PDB entry 4XWW | X-ray diffraction, 1.70 A resolution | chains B and E of the 4 polymer chains in the assembly

[Chain B]
Name: DR2417
From: Deinococcus radiodurans
Notes: engineered mutation(s): D175A
UniProt: H9CZL7 (H9CZL7_DEIRD); residues 1-559 here = UniProt positions 1-559
Chain sequence (559 residues; row label = number of the first residue in the row):
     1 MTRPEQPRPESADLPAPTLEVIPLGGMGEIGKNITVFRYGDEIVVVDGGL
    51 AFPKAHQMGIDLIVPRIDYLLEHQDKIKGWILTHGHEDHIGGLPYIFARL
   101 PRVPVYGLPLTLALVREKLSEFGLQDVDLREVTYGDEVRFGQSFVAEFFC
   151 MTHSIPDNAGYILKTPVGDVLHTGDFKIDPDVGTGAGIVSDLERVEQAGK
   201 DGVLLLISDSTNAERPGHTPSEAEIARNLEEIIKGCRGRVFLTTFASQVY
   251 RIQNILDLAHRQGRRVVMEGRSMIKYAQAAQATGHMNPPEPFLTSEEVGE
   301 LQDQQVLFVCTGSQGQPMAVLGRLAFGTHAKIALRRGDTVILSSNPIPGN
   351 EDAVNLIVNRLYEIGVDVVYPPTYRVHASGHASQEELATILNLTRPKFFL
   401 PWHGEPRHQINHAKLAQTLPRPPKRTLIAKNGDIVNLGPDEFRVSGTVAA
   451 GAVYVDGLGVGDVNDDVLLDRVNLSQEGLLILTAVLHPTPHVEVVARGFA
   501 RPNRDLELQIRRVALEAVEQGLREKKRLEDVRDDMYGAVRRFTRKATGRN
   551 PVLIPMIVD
Disordered / not traced: 1-15, 559
Bound ions: Mn2+: Gly59, Asp456; Zn2+ site 1: His84, His86, His153; Zn2+ site 2: Asp88, His89, His403
From the paper describing this entry:
  - binding site for the 7-nt RNA strand: Gln316, His381
  - specificity-determining residues: Gln316
  - mutagenesis - D61A, H377A, S379A, H381A, D456A, E477A: decreased catalytic activity
  - catalytic residues: Asp88, His381 (proposed by the authors, not directly observed)
  - mutagenesis - D61A: decreased binding to another copy of this molecule
  - mutagenesis - D61A: increased catalytic activity on double hairpin RNA
  - mutagenesis - D175A: abolished catalytic activity

[Chain E]
Molecule: 7-nt RNA strand
Sequence (7 nucleotides; row label = number of the first residue in the row; numbering starts at 0):
     0 UUUUUUU

[Interface between chain B and chain E]
Residue-residue contacts - 42 pairs, chain B then chain E:
  Ile30(B) - U1(E)  sugar contact
  Phe52(B) - U2(E)  base contact
  Phe52(B) - U3(E)  sugar contact
  His86(B) - U2(E)  salt bridge to the phosphate
  His86(B) - U3(E)  salt bridge to the phosphate
  Glu87(B) - U2(E)  sugar contact
  Glu87(B) - U3(E)  hydrogen bond to the phosphate
  Asp88(B) - U2(E)  phosphate contact
  His153(B) - U2(E)  phosphate contact
  Thr211(B) - U1(E)  base contact
  Thr244(B) - U4(E)  phosphate contact
  Phe245(B) - U4(E)  phosphate contact
  Ala246(B) - U4(E)  hydrogen bond to the phosphate
  Ser247(B) - U2(E)  phosphate contact
  Ser247(B) - U3(E)  hydrogen bond to the phosphate
  Gly270(B) - U5(E)  phosphate contact
  Arg271(B) - U5(E)  phosphate contact
  Arg271(B) - U6(E)  salt bridge to the phosphate
  Ser272(B) - U4(E)  hydrogen bond to the phosphate
  Ser272(B) - U5(E)  hydrogen bond to the phosphate
  Tyr276(B) - U3(E)  hydrogen bond to the phosphate
  Thr311(B) - U4(E)  phosphate contact
  Thr311(B) - U5(E)  hydrogen bond to the phosphate
  Gln316(B) - U3(E)  hydrogen bond to the sugar
  Gln316(B) - U4(E)  sugar contact
  Met318(B) - U5(E)  sugar contact
  Met318(B) - U6(E)  phosphate contact
  Ala319(B) - U4(E)  phosphate contact
  Ala319(B) - U5(E)  phosphate contact
  Val320(B) - U5(E)  phosphate contact
  Arg323(B) - U6(E)  hydrogen bond to the phosphate
  Ala330(B) - U6(E)  base contact
  Ile347(B) - U1(E)  sugar contact
  Ile347(B) - U2(E)  base contact
  Pro348(B) - U1(E)  base contact
  His377(B) - U0(E)  hydrogen bond to the phosphate
  Ser379(B) - U0(E)  phosphate contact
  Ser379(B) - U1(E)  hydrogen bond to the phosphate
  Gly380(B) - U1(E)  hydrogen bond to the phosphate
  His381(B) - U1(E)  hydrogen bond to the sugar
  His381(B) - U2(E)  salt bridge to the phosphate
  His403(B) - U1(E)  sugar contact
Other interface residues (no listed pair), chain B (34 interface residues in all): Ser154, Asn212, Arg215, Thr328, His408

[Summary]
34 residues of chain B and 7 residues of chain E are in contact; the contacts include 13 hydrogen bonds and 4
salt bridges. Among the polar pairs are Gln316(B)-U3(E), His381(B)-U1(E) and Glu87(B)-U3(E). The paper reports
catalytic residues Asp88(B) and His381(B); D61A, H377A and S379A of chain B, among others, reduce catalytic
activity; 7 substitutions were tested in all.
Chain B is DR2417 (Deinococcus radiodurans) and chain E is a 7-nt RNA strand; the structure, Crystal structure
of RNase J complexed with RNA, was determined by X-ray diffraction, deposited together with 4XWT.
